7VKL - chains A and B; structure by X-ray diffraction, 1.95 A resolution.

# Chain A
Name: Insulin-like growth factor 2 mRNA-binding protein 3
Organism: Mus musculus
UniProtKB: Q9CPN8 (IF2B3_MOUSE); residue numbers follow UniProt; this construct covers 192-355
Sequence (164 residues; numbered 192 to 355; the number before each row is that of its first residue):
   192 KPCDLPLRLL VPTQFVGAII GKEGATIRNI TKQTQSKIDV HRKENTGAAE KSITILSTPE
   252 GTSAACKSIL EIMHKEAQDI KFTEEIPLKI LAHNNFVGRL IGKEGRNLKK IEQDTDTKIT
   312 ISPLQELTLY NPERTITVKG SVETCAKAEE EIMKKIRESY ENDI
Disordered / not traced: 236-238, 355

# Chain B
Molecule: 8-nt RNA strand
Sequence (8 nucleotides; each row starts with the number of its first residue):
     1 ACGGACUC

# Chain A / chain B interface
Contacting residue pairs (28; chain A residue first):
  Thr204(A) - G3(B)  base contact
  Val207(A) - G3(B)  base contact
  Gly208(A) - C2(B)  hydrogen bond to the sugar
  Ala209(A) - C2(B)  base contact
  Ile211(A) - G3(B)  sugar contact
  Ile211(A) - G4(B)  sugar contact
  Gly212(A) - C2(B)  hydrogen bond to the sugar
  Gly212(A) - G3(B)  phosphate contact
  Lys213(A) - C2(B)  hydrogen bond to the base
  Lys213(A) - G3(B)  phosphate contact
  Glu214(A) - C2(B)  phosphate contact
  Glu214(A) - G3(B)  hydrogen bond to the phosphate
  Glu214(A) - G4(B)  sugar contact
  Gly215(A) - G4(B)  sugar contact
  Ile218(A) - G4(B)  base contact
  Arg219(A) - G4(B)  sugar contact
  Lys228(A) - C6(B)  sugar contact
  Ile229(A) - G4(B)  hydrogen bond to the base
  Ile229(A) - A5(B)  base contact
  Asp230(A) - G4(B)  base contact
  Asp230(A) - A5(B)  base contact
  Val231(A) - G4(B)  hydrogen bond to the base
  His232(A) - G3(B)  base contact
  Arg233(A) - A1(B)  hydrogen bond to the base
  Arg233(A) - G3(B)  hydrogen bond to the sugar
  Lys242(A) - A1(B)  hydrogen bond to the base
  Lys242(A) - G3(B)  hydrogen bond to the base
  Glu267(A) - C2(B)  hydrogen bond to the base
Interface residues without a listed pair, chain A (20 interface residues in all): Thr222
Interface residues without a listed pair, chain B (7 interface residues in all): U7

# In short
20 residues of chain A face 7 of chain B across their interface, with 11 hydrogen bonds. Polar pairs include
Lys213(A)-C2(B), Ile229(A)-G4(B) and Val231(A)-G4(B).
Here chain A is Insulin-like growth factor 2 mRNA-binding protein 3 (Mus musculus) and chain B is an 8-nt RNA
strand. Entry 7VKL (Crystal structure of MmIMP3-KH12 in complex with zipcode RNA) was determined by X-ray
diffraction, deposited together with 7YEW, 7YEX, 7YEY, 7WW3 and 7VSJ.
